PDB entry 7JQ6 | X-ray diffraction, 2.90 A resolution | chains A and E of the 5 polymer chains in the assembly

Chain A (and E):
Name: Encapsidation protein
Source organism: Lactococcus phage asccphi28
Notes: chain E of this document is another copy of the same molecule, construct and numbering; everything in this record applies to it too
UniProt: B1ABI1 (B1ABI1_9CAUD); numbering as in UniProt (aligned over 1-366)
Chain sequence (374 residues; numbered 1 to 374; the number before each row is that of its first residue):
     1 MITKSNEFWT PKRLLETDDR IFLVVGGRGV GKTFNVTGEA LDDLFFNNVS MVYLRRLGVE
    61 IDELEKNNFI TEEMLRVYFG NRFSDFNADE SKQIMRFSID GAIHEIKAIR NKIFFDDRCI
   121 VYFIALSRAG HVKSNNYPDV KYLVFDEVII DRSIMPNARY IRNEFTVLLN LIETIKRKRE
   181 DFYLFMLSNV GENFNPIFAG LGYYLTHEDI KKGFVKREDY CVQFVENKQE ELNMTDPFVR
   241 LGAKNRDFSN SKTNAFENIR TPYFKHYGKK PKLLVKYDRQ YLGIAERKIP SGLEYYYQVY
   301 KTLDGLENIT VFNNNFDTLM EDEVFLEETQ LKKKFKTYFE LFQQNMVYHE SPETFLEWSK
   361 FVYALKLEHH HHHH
Not modelled in the structure: 1-4, 372-374 (chain E: 1-4, 369-374)
Modified positions: Mse-1 (selenomethionine); Mse-51, Mse-74, Mse-95, Mse-155, Mse-186, Mse-234, Mse-320, Mse-346 (selenomethionine; parent Met)
Sequence notes: expression tag (367-374)
From the paper describing this entry:
  - catalytic residues: Lys-133, Glu-147 (from molecular simulation)
  - binding site for sulfate ion: Lys-32, Phe-34 (from molecular simulation)
  - contacts within the chain: Arg-55/Glu-147, Thr-33/Asp-146 (hydrogen bond) (from molecular simulation)
  - conformationally variable residues (side-chain flip): Arg-110 (from molecular simulation)

Chain A / chain E interface:
Contacting residue pairs - 62 pairs, chain A then chain E:
  Ile-21(A) with Phe-238(E), hydrophobic
  Lys-112(A) with Glu-65(E), salt bridge
  Phe-114(A) with Glu-90(E); Ser-91(E)
  Asp-117(A) with Asp-89(E); Glu-90(E), hydrogen bond (backbone-backbone); Ser-91(E), hydrogen bond (backbone-backbone)
  Arg-118(A) with Glu-90(E)
  Cys-119(A) with Glu-90(E), hydrogen bond (backbone-side chain)
  Arg-128(A) with Glu-63(E)
  Gly-130(A) with Ile-154(E)
  His-131(A) with Glu-63(E), salt bridge; Mse-155(E)
  Val-132(A) with Glu-60(E); Glu-63(E)
  Lys-133(A) with Arg-28(E); Asn-189(E)
  Ser-134(A) with Arg-55(E); Glu-147(E)
  Asn-135(A) with Glu-63(E), hydrogen bond (side chain-backbone); Leu-64(E); Glu-65(E)
  Asn-136(A) with Asn-68(E), hydrogen bond (backbone-side chain)
  Tyr-137(A) with Glu-65(E)
  Pro-138(A) with Asn-68(E)
  Arg-162(A) with Arg-152(E); Ser-153(E), hydrogen bond (side chain-backbone); Pro-156(E)
  Asn-163(A) with Asp-247(E), hydrogen bond
  Phe-165(A) with Asn-245(E)
  Thr-166(A) with Asp-247(E), hydrogen bond; Phe-248(E)
  Leu-169(A) with Asn-245(E); Phe-248(E), hydrophobic
  Asn-170(A) with Phe-248(E)
  Ile-172(A) with Phe-238(E), hydrophobic
  Glu-173(A) with Phe-248(E); Lys-252(E), salt bridge
  Lys-176(A) with Asp-236(E), salt bridge; Phe-238(E)
  Lys-178(A) with Glu-73(E), salt bridge
  Phe-182(A) with Phe-238(E), hydrophobic
  Leu-184(A) with Phe-238(E), hydrophobic
  Gly-200(A) with Leu-241(E); Asn-245(E)
  Glu-218(A) with Arg-240(E), hydrogen bond (backbone-side chain); Lys-244(E), salt bridge
  Asp-219(A) with Pro-237(E); Arg-240(E), salt bridge; Leu-241(E); Lys-244(E), salt bridge
  Tyr-277(A) with Asp-247(E)
  Asp-278(A) with Arg-246(E)
  Arg-279(A) with Arg-246(E)
  Asn-315(A) with Asn-250(E); Glu-257(E)
  Phe-316(A) with Glu-257(E), hydrogen bond (backbone-side chain); Asn-258(E)
  Asp-317(A) with Glu-257(E)
  Lys-360(A) with Asn-245(E)
  Glu-368(A) with Pro-156(E); Asn-157(E)
Also at the interface, not in a pair above, chain A (44 interface residues in all): Arg-20, Tyr-122, Tyr-183, Leu-201, Ala-364
Also at the interface, not in a pair above, chain E (38 interface residues in all): Gly-29, Val-59, Asp-146, Gly-242, Ser-251

Overview:
Chain A and chain E form an interface of 44 and 38 residues respectively, with 10 hydrogen bonds and 8 salt
bridges. Polar contacts include Lys-112(A)/Glu-65(E), His-131(A)/Glu-63(E) and Glu-173(A)/Lys-252(E). The
paper reports catalytic residues Lys-133(A) and Glu-147(A); a binding site for sulfate ion at Lys-32(A) and
Phe-34(A).
Both chains are Encapsidation protein (Lactococcus phage asccphi28). Entry 7JQ6 (The Phi-28 gp11 DNA packaging
Motor) was determined by X-ray diffraction (same publication as 7JQ7 and 7JQP).
